PDB entry 6B3J | electron microscopy, 3.30 A resolution | chains R and B of the 6 polymer chains in the assembly

== Chain R ==
Molecule: Glucagon-like peptide 1 receptor
From: Homo sapiens
Reference sequence: P43220 (GLP1R_HUMAN); numbering as in UniProt (aligned over 24-463)
Amino-acid sequence (491 residues; each row starts with the number of its first residue; numbers below 1 keep their minus sign (Met-8 is residue -8)):
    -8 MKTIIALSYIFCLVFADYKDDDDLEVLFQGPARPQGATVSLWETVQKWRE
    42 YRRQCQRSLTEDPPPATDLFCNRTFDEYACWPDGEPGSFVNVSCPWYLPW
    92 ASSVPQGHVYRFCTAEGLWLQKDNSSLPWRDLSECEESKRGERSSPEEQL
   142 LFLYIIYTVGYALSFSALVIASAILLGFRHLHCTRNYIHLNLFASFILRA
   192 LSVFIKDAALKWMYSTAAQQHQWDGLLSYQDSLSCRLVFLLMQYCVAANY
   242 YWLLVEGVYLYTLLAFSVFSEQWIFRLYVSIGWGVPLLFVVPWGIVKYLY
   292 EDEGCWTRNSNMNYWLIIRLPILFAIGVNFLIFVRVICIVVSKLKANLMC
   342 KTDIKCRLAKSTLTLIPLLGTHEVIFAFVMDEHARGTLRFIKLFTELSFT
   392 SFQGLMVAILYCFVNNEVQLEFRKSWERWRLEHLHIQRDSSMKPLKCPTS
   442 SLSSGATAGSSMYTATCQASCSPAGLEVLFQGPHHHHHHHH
Unresolved in the structure: -8 to 29, 129-136, 338-343, 424-482
Sequence notes: initiating methionine (-8); expression tag (-7 to 23, 464-482); variant Phe260 (Leu in P43220)
Cystine bridges: Cys46-Cys71, Cys62-Cys104, Cys85-Cys126, Cys226-Cys296
What the authors report for this chain:
  - mutagenesis - D372A, E373A, L379A: decreased binding to GLP-1
  - mutagenesis - D372A, E373A, L379A: unchanged signaling with Exendin-P5
  - mutagenesis - L388A: decreased signaling in response to GLP-1
  - conformationally variable residues (order/disorder transition, side-chain flip): Leu141, Tyr145, Tyr148, Ala337 to Thr343
  - mutagenesis - L141A, Y145A, Y148A, R299A, N300A, R380A: decreased signaling with Exendin-P5
  - mutagenesis - R310A: abolished signaling with Exendin-P5
  - contacts within the chain: Asn300-Trp306

== Chain B ==
Molecule: Guanine nucleotide-binding protein G(I)/G(S)/G(T) subunit beta-1
From: Homo sapiens
Reference sequence: P62873 (GBB1_HUMAN); residue numbers follow UniProt; this construct covers 2-340
Amino-acid sequence (350 residues; numbered -9 to 340; the number before each row is that of its first residue; numbers below 1 keep their minus sign (Met-9 is residue -9)):
    -9 MHHHHHHGSSGSELDQLRQEAEQLKNQIRDARKACADATLSQITNNIDPV
    41 GRIQMRTRRTLRGHLAKIYAMHWGTDSRLLVSASQDGKLIIWDSYTTNKV
    91 HAIPLRSSWVMTCAYAPSGNYVACGGLDNICSIYNLKTREGNVRVSRELA
   141 GHTGYLSCCRFLDDNQIVTSSGDTTCALWDIETGQQTTTFTGHTGDVMSL
   191 SLAPDTRLFVSGACDASAKLWDVREGMCRQTFTGHESDINAICFFPNGNA
   241 FATGSDDATCRLFDLRADQELMTYSHDNIICGITSVSFSKSGRLLLAGYD
   291 DFNCNVWDALKADRAGVLAGHDNRVSCLGVTDDGMAVATGSWDSFLKIWN
Unresolved in the structure: -9 to 2
Sequence notes: initiating methionine (-9); expression tag (-8 to 1)
Swiss-Prot annotation at these positions:
  - modified residue: Ser2 (N-acetylserine), His266 (Phosphohistidine)
  - natural variant: Leu30 (L30F: In MRD42; uncertain significance), Arg52 (R52G: In MRD42), Gly64 (G64V: In MRD42), Asp76 (D76E: In MRD42; D76G: In MRD42), Gly77 (G77S: In MRD42), Lys78 (K78R: In MRD42), Ile80 (I80N: In MRD42; I80T: In MRD42), His91 (H91R: In MRD42; uncertain significance), Ala92 (A92T: In MRD42), Pro94 (P94S: In MRD42), Leu95 (L95P: In MRD42), Arg96 (R96L: In MRD42), 5 further natural variant entries in UniProt

== Interface between chain R and chain B ==
Pairs across the interface (4):
  His171(R) - Asp312(B)  salt bridge
  Lys415(R) - Asp312(B)  salt bridge
  Arg419(R) - Ala309(B)  hydrogen bond (side chain-backbone)
  Glu423(R) - Gln44(B)
Also at the interface, not in a pair above, chain B (4 interface residues in all): Gly310

== Summary ==
Chain R and chain B each contribute 4 residues to their interface, with 1 hydrogen bond and 2 salt bridges.
Polar contacts include His171(R)-Asp312(B), Lys415(R)-Asp312(B) and Arg419(R)-Ala309(B). From the paper:
L141A, Y145A and Y148A of chain R, among others, reduce signaling with Exendin-P5; conformational variability
at Leu141(R), Tyr145(R) and Tyr148(R) among others; 11 substitutions were tested in all.
Chain R is Glucagon-like peptide 1 receptor and chain B is Guanine nucleotide-binding protein G(I)/G(S)/G(T)
subunit beta-1, both from Homo sapiens; the structure, 3.3 angstrom phase-plate cryo-EM structure of a biased
agonist-bound human GLP-1 receptor-Gs complex, was determined by electron microscopy.
